Entry 7Y22 (electron microscopy, 4.00 A resolution); this record covers chains A and X of the 8 polymer chains in the assembly.

== Chain A ==
Name: phage connector protein
Source organism: Klebsiella phage Kp7
Amino-acid sequence (522 residues; row label = number of the first residue in the row):
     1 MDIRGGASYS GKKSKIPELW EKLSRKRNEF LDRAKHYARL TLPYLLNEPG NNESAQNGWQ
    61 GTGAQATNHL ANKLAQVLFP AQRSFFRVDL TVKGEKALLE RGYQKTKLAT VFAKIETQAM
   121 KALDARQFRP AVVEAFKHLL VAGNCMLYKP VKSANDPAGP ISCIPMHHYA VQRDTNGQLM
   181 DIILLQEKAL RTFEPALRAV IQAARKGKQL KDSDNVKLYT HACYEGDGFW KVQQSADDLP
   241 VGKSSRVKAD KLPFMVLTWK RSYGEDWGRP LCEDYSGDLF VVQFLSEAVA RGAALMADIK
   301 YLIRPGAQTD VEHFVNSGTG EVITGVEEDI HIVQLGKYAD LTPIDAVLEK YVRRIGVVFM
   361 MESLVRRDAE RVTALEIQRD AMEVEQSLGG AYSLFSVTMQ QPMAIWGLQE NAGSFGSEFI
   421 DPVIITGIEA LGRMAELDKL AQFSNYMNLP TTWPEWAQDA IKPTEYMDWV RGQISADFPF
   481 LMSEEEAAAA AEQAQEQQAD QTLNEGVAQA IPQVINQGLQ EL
Unresolved in the structure: 1-13, 86-105, 202-214, 362-382, 413-434, 484-522

== Chain X ==
Name: phage tail tubular protein A
Source organism: Klebsiella phage Kp7
Amino-acid sequence (241 residues; row label = number of the first residue in the row):
     1 MPIQSDTPSI MAESQFNSLS TKLDAVNLCM RAIGRSGVDN LTSGDLDAED ADTMIDIVSQ
    61 RLQYNDGKGW WFNREPRWSF APDSNGEVVL PNNTLQVLQA YTLNTRKIDI TIRAGRLYST
   121 TLHSFDVSPL VGPDGFIWLD LMLMLPFEHM PLNVLQAIAY QAAAEFIVSK DADQTKLQMH
   181 MQMAANLHTG MQVEESKQNR LNMLVHNPTQ RNFGIMAGGP NNTAGFDHSP YDRYPVRPWR
   241 W
Unresolved in the structure: 1-8, 219-241

== Interface between chain A and chain X ==
Pairs across the interface - 5 pairs, chain A then chain X:
  G277(A) with A217(X)
  F280(A) with F213(X), hydrophobic; M216(X), hydrophobic
  V281(A) with A217(X), hydrophobic
  F284(A) with F213(X), hydrophobic
Also at the interface, not in a pair above, chain X (4 interface residues in all): T209

== Overview ==
The chain A/chain X interface involves 4 residues from each chain.
Chain A is phage connector protein and chain X is phage tail tubular protein A, both from Klebsiella phage
Kp7; the structure, CryoEM structure of Klebsiella phage Kp7 tail complex applied with C6 symmetry, was
determined by electron microscopy.
